6TB4 - chains G and H of the 13 polymer chains in the assembly; structure by electron microscopy, 3.80 A resolution.

# Chain G
Protein: Subunit (90 kDa) of TFIID and SAGA complexes
From: Komagataella phaffii (strain GS115 / ATCC 20864)
Reference sequence: C4R4L4 (C4R4L4_KOMPG); residue numbers follow UniProt; this construct covers 1-722
Chain sequence (722 residues; row label = number of the first residue in the row):
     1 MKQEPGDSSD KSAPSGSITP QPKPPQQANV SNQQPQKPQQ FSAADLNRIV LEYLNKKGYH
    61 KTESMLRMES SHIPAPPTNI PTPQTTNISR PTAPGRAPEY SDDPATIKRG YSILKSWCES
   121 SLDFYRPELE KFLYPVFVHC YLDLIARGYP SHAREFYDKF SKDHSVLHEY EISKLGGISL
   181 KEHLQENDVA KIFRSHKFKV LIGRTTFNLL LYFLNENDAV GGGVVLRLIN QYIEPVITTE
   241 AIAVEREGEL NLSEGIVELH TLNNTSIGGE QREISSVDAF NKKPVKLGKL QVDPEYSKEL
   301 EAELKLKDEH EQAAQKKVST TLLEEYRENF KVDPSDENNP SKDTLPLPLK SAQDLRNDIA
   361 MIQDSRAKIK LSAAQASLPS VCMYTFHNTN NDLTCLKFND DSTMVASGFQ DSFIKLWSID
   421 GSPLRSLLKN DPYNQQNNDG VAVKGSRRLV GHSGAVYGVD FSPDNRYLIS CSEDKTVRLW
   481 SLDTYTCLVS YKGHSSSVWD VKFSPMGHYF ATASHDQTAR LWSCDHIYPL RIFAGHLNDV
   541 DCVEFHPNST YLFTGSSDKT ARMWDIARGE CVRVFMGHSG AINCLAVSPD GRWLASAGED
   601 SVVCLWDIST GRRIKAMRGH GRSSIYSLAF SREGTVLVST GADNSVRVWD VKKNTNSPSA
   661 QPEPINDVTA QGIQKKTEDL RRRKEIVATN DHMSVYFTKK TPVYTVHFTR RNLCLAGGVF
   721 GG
Unresolved in the structure: 1-42, 97-103, 236-351, 433-443, 664-687

# Chain H
Protein: Subunit (60 kDa) of TFIID and SAGA complexes
From: Komagataella phaffii (strain GS115 / ATCC 20864)
Reference sequence: C4QW33 (C4QW33_KOMPG); numbering as in UniProt (aligned over 1-485)
Chain sequence (485 residues; each row starts with the number of its first residue):
     1 MSKNSQRSSI PTSHTLWSPS DTVKDAAESL GIFNLNEEAA KNLAMDIEYR IHEILDQASK
    61 FMRHGKRRTL HTSDIDRALK VLNLEPLYGY DVSRPLVFKE ALVGAGQNLY YVDDDEVDFE
   121 KLINEPLPKV PRFSTFTAHW LAIEGVQPAI PQNPSPNDIK NILPINRGSM ENMFSLINDE
   181 VKEDTNEEFT STGPSVSSNI SNQKQGLEVK PLVKHVLSRE LQLYFDKIVE VLLNQEETKE
   241 AELLRNSALQ SVRADPGLHQ LVPYFIQFIS ETITKNLKNI SLLSTMLELI YSLLMNESLF
   301 LEPYVHAIIP CILTLLLAKK IGNVDDELQK QQQLALRELS ASLLERVIED FGSSYSTLKP
   361 RITRTLLRAF VSVNNTTPGT QYGALLGLRG LGSEVIRIVV LGNVINWSST FLEKLQQEDQ
   421 VFLIDTLIET LRVLTKEGKL VKDMKTENGI DNERLKQRVG DLIADRIQAC DDAQDIYWGI
   481 FFGEV
Unresolved in the structure: 1-12, 105-110, 172-199, 435-449, 483-485

# Interface between chain G and chain H
Residue-residue contacts - 130 pairs, chain G then chain H:
  Ser120(G) - Arg346(H)
  Ser121(G) - Tyr291(H)
  Leu122(G) - Tyr291(H)  hydrophobic
  Asp123(G) - Ser342(H)
  Phe124(G) - Glu338(H)
  Phe124(G) - Leu339(H)  hydrophobic
  Tyr125(G) - Glu288(H)  hydrogen bond
  Tyr125(G) - Leu339(H)
  Arg204(G) - Lys239(H)  hydrogen bond (side chain-backbone)
  Arg204(G) - Glu242(H)  salt bridge
  Arg204(G) - Leu243(H)
  Asn208(G) - Asn246(H)  hydrogen bond
  Leu209(G) - Gln250(H)
  Tyr212(G) - Leu243(H)  hydrogen bond (side chain-backbone)
  Tyr212(G) - Asn246(H)
  Tyr212(G) - Ser247(H)
  Tyr212(G) - Gln250(H)
  Tyr212(G) - Arg253(H)
  Met361(G) - Leu243(H)  hydrophobic
  Ile362(G) - Ser247(H)
  Ser365(G) - Ser247(H)
  Lys368(G) - Tyr224(H)
  Lys368(G) - Lys227(H)
  Ile369(G) - Tyr224(H)  hydrogen bond (backbone-side chain)
  Ile369(G) - Ile228(H)
  Ile369(G) - Ala248(H)  hydrophobic
  Ile369(G) - Ser251(H)  hydrogen bond (backbone-side chain)
  Lys370(G) - Tyr224(H)
  Lys370(G) - Ser251(H)
  Leu371(G) - Tyr224(H)  hydrogen bond (backbone-side chain)
  Leu371(G) - Pro256(H)
  Ser372(G) - Glu220(H)  hydrogen bond
  Ala374(G) - Pro256(H)  hydrophobic
  Gln375(G) - Leu217(H)  hydrogen bond (side chain-backbone)
  Gln375(G) - Ser218(H)  hydrogen bond
  Gln375(G) - Leu221(H)
  Ala376(G) - Gln260(H)
  Ser377(G) - Gly257(H)
  Ser377(G) - Gln260(H)
  Leu378(G) - Glu144(H)
  Leu378(G) - Gly145(H)
  Pro379(G) - Ala142(H)
  Pro379(G) - Ile143(H)
  Ser380(G) - Ala142(H)
  Ser380(G) - Ile143(H)  hydrogen bond (side chain-backbone)
  Ser380(G) - Glu144(H)
  Val381(G) - Trp140(H)
  Val381(G) - Leu141(H)  hydrogen bond (backbone-backbone)
  Val381(G) - Ala142(H)  hydrogen bond (backbone-backbone)
  Cys382(G) - His139(H)  hydrogen bond (side chain-backbone)
  Cys382(G) - Trp140(H)  hydrophobic
  Met383(G) - Ala138(H)
  Met383(G) - His139(H)
  Tyr384(G) - Phe136(H)  hydrophobic
  Tyr384(G) - Ala138(H)  hydrophobic
  Thr385(G) - Phe136(H)
  Thr385(G) - Thr137(H)  hydrogen bond (backbone-backbone)
  Phe386(G) - Phe136(H)  hydrophobic
  His387(G) - Ser134(H)
  His387(G) - Thr135(H)  hydrogen bond (backbone-backbone)
  His387(G) - Thr137(H)  hydrogen bond
  Asn388(G) - Arg132(H)
  Asn388(G) - Phe133(H)
  Asn388(G) - Ser134(H)
  Thr389(G) - Ser134(H)
  Leu393(G) - Gly65(H)
  Thr394(G) - His64(H)
  Thr394(G) - Lys66(H)  hydrogen bond (backbone-side chain)
  Phe409(G) - Ser134(H)
  Gln410(G) - Arg67(H)
  Gln410(G) - Arg77(H)
  Trp417(G) - Ser134(H)
  Trp417(G) - Phe136(H)
  Ala455(G) - Arg77(H)
  Tyr457(G) - His64(H)
  Tyr457(G) - Arg77(H)
  Glu473(G) - Arg77(H)  salt bridge
  Trp499(G) - Phe61(H)  hydrophobic
  Trp499(G) - His64(H)
  His515(G) - Gln57(H)  hydrogen bond
  His515(G) - Lys60(H)
  His515(G) - Val81(H)
  Asn538(G) - Lys60(H)
  Asp539(G) - Lys60(H)
  Asp541(G) - Arg63(H)  salt bridge
  Asp541(G) - His64(H)  salt bridge
  Ser557(G) - Arg63(H)  hydrogen bond
  Ala581(G) - Arg63(H)
  Ile582(G) - Arg63(H)  hydrogen bond (backbone-side chain)
  Asn583(G) - Arg63(H)  hydrogen bond (side chain-backbone)
  Glu599(G) - Arg63(H)  salt bridge
  Gly621(G) - Pro164(H)
  Gly621(G) - Arg167(H)
  Arg622(G) - Pro164(H)
  Ser623(G) - Arg68(H)  hydrogen bond
  Tyr626(G) - Lys66(H)  hydrogen bond (side chain-backbone)
  Tyr626(G) - Arg67(H)
  Ala642(G) - Arg68(H)  hydrogen bond (backbone-side chain)
  Asp643(G) - Arg68(H)
  Asp643(G) - Asn166(H)
  Arg647(G) - Arg167(H)  hydrogen bond (side chain-backbone)
  Gln661(G) - Ser218(H)
  Pro662(G) - His215(H)
  Glu663(G) - His215(H)  salt bridge
  Ala688(G) - Arg167(H)
  His692(G) - Met170(H)
  Met693(G) - Met170(H)
  Ser694(G) - Glu171(H)
  Val695(G) - Gly168(H)
  Val695(G) - Ser169(H)
  Val695(G) - Glu171(H)
  Tyr696(G) - Leu141(H)  hydrophobic
  Tyr696(G) - Ala142(H)  hydrophobic
  Tyr696(G) - Gly145(H)
  Tyr696(G) - Gln147(H)
  Phe697(G) - Gln147(H)  hydrogen bond (backbone-side chain)
  Phe697(G) - Pro154(H)
  Phe697(G) - Asp158(H)
  Phe697(G) - Asn166(H)
  Phe697(G) - Gly168(H)
  Thr698(G) - Pro154(H)
  Lys699(G) - Asn153(H)
  Tyr704(G) - Gly65(H)
  Tyr704(G) - Lys66(H)
  Arg710(G) - Glu297(H)
  Arg711(G) - Glu297(H)
  Arg711(G) - Leu299(H)
  Arg711(G) - Phe300(H)
  Asn712(G) - Glu144(H)  hydrogen bond
  Asn712(G) - His259(H)
Interface residues without a listed pair, chain G (81 interface residues in all): Phe213, Glu216, Cys395, Lys415, Glu633, Leu713
Interface residues without a listed pair, chain H (70 interface residues in all): Asp255, Met295, Ser298, Ala335
Interface features reported in the paper:
  - interface residues, chain G: Ala352(G)
  - interface residues, chain H: Thr135(H)

# Overview
The interface between chain G and chain H involves 81 residues on one side and 70 on the other; the contacts
include 28 hydrogen bonds and 6 salt bridges. Polar pairs include Arg204(G)-Glu242(H), Glu473(G)-Arg77(H) and
Asp541(G)-Arg63(H). From the paper: interface residues Ala352(G) and Thr135(H).
Here chain G is Subunit (90 kDa) of TFIID and SAGA complexes and chain H is Subunit (60 kDa) of TFIID and SAGA
complexes, both from Komagataella phaffii (strain GS115 / ATCC 20864). Entry 6TB4 (Structure of SAGA bound to
TBP) was determined by electron microscopy.
